PDB entry 9H9M | electron microscopy, 3.10 A resolution | chains 1 and C of the 9 polymer chains in the assembly

[Chain 1]
Molecule: 16S RNA
Organism: Escherichia coli
Sequence (1542 nucleotides; each row starts with the number of its first residue):
     1 AAAUUGAAGA GUUUGAUCAU GGCUCAGAUU GAACGCUGGC GGCAGGCCUA ACACAUGCAA
    61 GUCGAACGGU AACAGGAAGA AGCUUGCUUC UUUGCUGACG AGUGGCGGAC GGGUGAGUAA
   121 UGUCUGGGAA ACUGCCUGAU GGAGGGGGAU AACUACUGGA AACGGUAGCU AAUACCGCAU
   181 AACGUCGCAA GACCAAAGAG GGGGACCUUC GGGCCUCUUG CCAUCGGAUG UGCCCAGAUG
   241 GGAUUAGCUA GUAGGUGGGG UAACGGCUCA CCUAGGCGAC GAUCCCUAGC UGGUCUGAGA
   301 GGAUGACCAG CCACACUGGA ACUGAGACAC GGUCCAGACU CCUACGGGAG GCAGCAGUGG
   361 GGAAUAUUGC ACAAUGGGCG CAAGCCUGAU GCAGCCAUGC CGCGUGUAUG AAGAAGGCCU
   421 UCGGGUUGUA AAGUACUUUC AGCGGGGAGG AAGGGAGUAA AGUUAAUACC UUUGCUCAUU
   481 GACGUUACCC GCAGAAGAAG CACCGGCUAA CUCCGUGCCA GCAGCCXCGG UAAUACGGAG
   541 GGUGCAAGCG UUAAUCGGAA UUACUGGGCG UAAAGCGCAC GCAGGCGGUU UGUUAAGUCA
   601 GAUGUGAAAU CCCCGGGCUC AACCUGGGAA CUGCAUCUGA UACUGGCAAG CUUGAGUCUC
   661 GUAGAGGGGG GUAGAAUUCC AGGUGUAGCG GUGAAAUGCG UAGAGAUCUG GAGGAAUACC
   721 GGUGGCGAAG GCGGCCCCCU GGACGAAGAC UGACGCUCAG GUGCGAAAGC GUGGGGAGCA
   781 AACAGGAUUA GAUACCCUGG UAGUCCACGC CGUAAACGAU GUCGACUUGG AGGUUGUGCC
   841 CUUGAGGCGU GGCUUCCGGA GCUAACGCGU UAAGUCGACC GCCUGGGGAG UACGGCCGCA
   901 AGGUUAAAAC UCAAAUGAAU UGACGGGGGC CCGCACAAGC GGUGGAGCAU GUGGUUUAAU
   961 UCGAUGXAAC GCGAAGAACC UUACCUGGUC UUGACAUCCA CGGAAGUUUU CAGAGAUGAG
  1021 AAUGUGCCUU CGGGAACCGU GAGACAGGUG CUGCAUGGCU GUCGUCAGCU CGUGUUGUGA
  1081 AAUGUUGGGU UAAGUCCCGC AACGAGCGCA ACCCUUAUCC UUUGUUGCCA GCGGUCCGGC
  1141 CGGGAACUCA AAGGAGACUG CCAGUGAUAA ACUGGAGGAA GGUGGGGAUG ACGUCAAGUC
  1201 AUCAUGGCCC UUACGACCAG GGCUACACAC GUGCUACAAU GGCGCAUACA AAGAGAAGCG
  1261 ACCUCGCGAG AGCAAGCGGA CCUCAUAAAG UGCGUCGUAG UCCGGAUUGG AGUCUGCAAC
  1321 UCGACUCCAU GAAGUCGGAA UCGCUAGUAA UCGUGGAUCA GAAUGCCACG GUGAAUACGU
  1381 UCCCGGGCCU UGUACACACC GCCCGUXACA CCAUGGGAGU GGGUUGCAAA AGAAGUAGGU
  1441 AGCUUAACCU UCGGGAGGGC GCUUACCACU UUGUGAUUCA UGACUGGGGU GAAGUCGUAA
  1501 CAAGGUAACC GUAGGGGAAC CUGCGGUUGG AUCACCUCCU UA
Unresolved in the structure: 1-930, 1387-1542
Modified / non-standard residues: PSU (pseudouridine-5'-monophosphate) at position 516, G7M (N7-methyl-guanosine-5'-monophosphate) at position 527, 2MG (2N-methylguanosine-5'-monophosphate) at position 966, 5MC (5-methylcytidine-5'-monophosphate) at position 967, 2MG (2N-methylguanosine-5'-monophosphate) at position 1207, 4OC (4n,o2'-methylcytidine-5'-monophosphate) at position 1402, 5MC (5-methylcytidine-5'-monophosphate) at position 1407, UR3 (3-methyluridine-5'-monophoshate) at position 1498, 2MG (2N-methylguanosine-5'-monophosphate) at position 1516, MA6 (6N-dimethyladenosine-5'-monophoshate) at position 1518, MA6 (6N-dimethyladenosine-5'-monophoshate) at position 1519
Bound ions: Mg2+ site 1 near A937 (its only coordinating residue here); Mg2+ site 2: G944, G945; Mg2+ site 3 near G945 (its only coordinating residue here); Mg2+ site 4: A964, U1199; Mg2+ site 5 near C972 (its only coordinating residue here); Mg2+ site 6 near C980 (its only coordinating residue here); Mg2+ site 7: G993, G1041; Mg2+ site 8 near G1013 (its only coordinating residue here); Mg2+ site 9 near G1050 (its only coordinating residue here); Mg2+ site 10: C1054, A1197, G1198; Mg2+ site 11: C1069, G1094; Mg2+ site 12: U1085, U1086, G1099; 12 more Mg2+ sites not listed

[Chain C]
Protein: Small ribosomal subunit protein uS3
Organism: Escherichia coli
UniProt: P0A7V3 (RS3_ECOLI); residue numbers follow UniProt; this construct covers 1-233
Chain sequence (233 residues; row label = number of the first residue in the row):
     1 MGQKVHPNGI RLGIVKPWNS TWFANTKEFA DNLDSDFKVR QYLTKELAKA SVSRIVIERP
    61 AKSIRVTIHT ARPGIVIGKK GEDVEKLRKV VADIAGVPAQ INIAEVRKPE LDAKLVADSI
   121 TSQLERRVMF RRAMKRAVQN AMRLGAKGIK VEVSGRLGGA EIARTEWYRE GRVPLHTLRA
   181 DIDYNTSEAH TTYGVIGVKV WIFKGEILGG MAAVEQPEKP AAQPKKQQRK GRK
Unresolved in the structure: 1, 213-233
Curated features (UniProtKB/Swiss-Prot):
  - mutagenesis: Arg131 to Lys135 (Decreases mRNA unwinding ability of the ribosome)

[How chain 1 and chain C interact]
Residue-residue contacts (48):
  A1055(1) with Arg156(C), hydrogen bond to the sugar; Glu161(C), hydrogen bond to the sugar; Tyr193(C), base contact
  U1056(1) with Ile162(C), phosphate contact; Ala163(C), hydrogen bond to the phosphate; Val195(C), hydrogen bond to the sugar
  G1057(1) with Ser154(C), hydrogen bond to the phosphate; Glu188(C), hydrogen bond to the sugar; Val195(C), sugar contact; Gly197(C), phosphate contact
  G1058(1) with Lys199(C), salt bridge to the phosphate
  C1059(1) with Lys199(C), salt bridge to the phosphate
  U1060(1) with Gln3(C), phosphate contact
  G1061(1) with Gln3(C), hydrogen bond to the phosphate
  U1062(1) with Gly2(C), hydrogen bond to the base; Gln3(C), base contact
  G1106(1) with Arg172(C), salt bridge to the phosphate
  C1107(1) with Arg172(C), salt bridge to the phosphate; Val173(C), hydrogen bond to the phosphate; Pro174(C), phosphate contact
  G1108(1) with Leu175(C), phosphate contact; His176(C), salt bridge to the phosphate
  C1109(1) with His176(C), salt bridge to the phosphate
  A1111(1) with His176(C), base contact; Thr177(C), base contact
  C1112(1) with His176(C), base contact; Thr177(C), base contact; Leu178(C), hydrogen bond to the base; Arg179(C), hydrogen bond to the sugar
  C1113(1) with Leu178(C), sugar contact
  U1189(1) with Val5(C), phosphate contact; His176(C), sugar contact
  G1190(1) with Lys4(C), phosphate contact; Val5(C), hydrogen bond to the phosphate; His176(C), sugar contact
  A1191(1) with Gly2(C), phosphate contact; Lys4(C), salt bridge to the phosphate
  C1192(1) with Lys4(C), salt bridge to the phosphate
  G1193(1) with Gly2(C), base contact; Trp167(C), hydrogen bond to the phosphate
  U1205(1) with Gly194(C), sugar contact; Val195(C), sugar contact
  G1206(1) with Arg156(C), sugar contact; Thr192(C), hydrogen bond to the sugar; Tyr193(C), sugar contact; Gly194(C), hydrogen bond to the sugar
  A1256(1) with Lys27(C), hydrogen bond to the sugar
  G1278(1) with Lys27(C), base contact
Also at the interface, not in a pair above, chain 1 (25 interface residues in all): 2MG_1207
Also at the interface, not in a pair above, chain C (33 interface residues in all): Ile10, Ile14, Gly155, Arg169, Gly171, His190, Thr191

[Overview]
25 residues of chain 1 and 33 residues of chain C are in contact, with 16 hydrogen bonds and 8 salt bridges.
Among the polar pairs are U1062(1)-Gly2(C), C1112(1)-Leu178(C) and A1055(1)-Arg156(C). Curated annotation
(UniProt) lists 5 mutagenesis sites on chain C.
Here chain 1 is 16S RNA and chain C is Small ribosomal subunit protein uS3, both from Escherichia coli. Entry
9H9M (Complex 4 (HEAD) 30S-GE81112 (weak residual tRNA)) was determined by electron microscopy, deposited
together with 9H8G, 9H9H, 9H9I, 9H9J, 9H9K, 9H9L and 9H9N.
